7ZYI - chains L and K of the 4 polymer chains in the assembly; structure by electron microscopy, 2.88 A resolution.

Chain L:
Molecule: light chain of Fab
Source organism: Mus musculus
Notes: antibody fragment or engineered binder
Chain sequence (215 residues; each row starts with the number of its first residue; numbering starts at 0):
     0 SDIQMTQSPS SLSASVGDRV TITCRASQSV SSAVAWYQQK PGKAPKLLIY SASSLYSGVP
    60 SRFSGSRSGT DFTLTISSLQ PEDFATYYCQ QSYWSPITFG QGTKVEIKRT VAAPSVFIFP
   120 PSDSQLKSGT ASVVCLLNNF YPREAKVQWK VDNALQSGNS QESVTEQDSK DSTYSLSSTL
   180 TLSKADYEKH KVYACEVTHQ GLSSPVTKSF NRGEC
Disordered / not traced: 212-214
Disulfide bonds: Cys-23/Cys-88

Chain K:
Molecule: Nanobody
Source organism: Lama glama
Notes: antibody fragment or engineered binder
Chain sequence (120 residues; each row starts with the number of its first residue; a row labelled like 82A-82C holds insertion residues (82A, then the next letters in order)):
     2 VQLQESGGGL VQPGGSLRLS CAASGRTISR YAMSWFRQAP GKEREFVAVA R
   52A R
    53 SGDGAFYADS VQGRFTVSRD DAKNTVYLQM
82A-82C NSL
    83 KPEDTAVYYC AIDSDTFY
100A-100D SGSY
   101 DYWGQGTQVT VSS

How chain L and chain K interact:
Residue-residue contacts (31; chain L residue first):
  Ser-12(L) with Phe-58(K)
  Lys-107(L) with Ala-57(K), hydrogen bond (side chain-backbone); Phe-58(K)
  Arg-108(L) with Phe-58(K)
  Thr-109(L) with Tyr-59(K); Ala-60(K); Asp-61(K), hydrogen bond; Gln-64(K)
  Val-110(L) with Phe-47(K), hydrophobic; Phe-58(K), hydrophobic; Tyr-59(K), hydrogen bond (backbone-backbone)
  Tyr-140(L) with Phe-58(K), hydrophobic
  Pro-141(L) with Arg-52(K)
  Glu-143(L) with Arg-52(K), salt bridge; Phe-99(K); Tyr-100(K)
  Thr-197(L) with Ser-100A(K)
  His-198(L) with Ser-100A(K); Gly-100B(K)
  Gln-199(L) with Phe-47(K); Arg-52(K); Asp-95(K); Tyr-100(K); Ser-100A(K); Gly-100B(K); Tyr-100D(K), hydrogen bond
  Gly-200(L) with Phe-47(K)
  Leu-201(L) with Tyr-100D(K)
  Ser-202(L) with Phe-37(K); Arg-45(K); Trp-103(K)
Also at the interface, not in a pair above, chain L (16 interface residues in all): Ala-144, Lys-145
Also at the interface, not in a pair above, chain K (18 interface residues in all): Val-50

Summary:
16 residues of chain L and 18 residues of chain K are in contact, with 4 hydrogen bonds and 1 salt bridge.
Polar contacts include Glu-143(L)/Arg-52(K), Lys-107(L)/Ala-57(K) and Thr-109(L)/Asp-61(K).
Chain L is light chain of Fab (Mus musculus) and chain K is Nanobody (Lama glama); the structure, Structure of
the human sodium/bile acid cotransporter (NTCP) in complex with Fab and nanobody, was determined by electron
microscopy.
